Entry 8QV0 (electron microscopy, 6.60 A resolution (low resolution: residue-level contacts below are approximate; hydrogen-bond / salt-bridge calls are withheld)); this record covers chains E and N of the 26 polymer chains in the assembly.

Chain E (and N):
Protein: Tubulin alpha-1 chain
Source organism: Saccharomyces cerevisiae
Notes: chain N of this document is another copy of the same molecule, construct and numbering; everything in this record applies to it too
Reference sequence: P09733 (TBA1_YEAST); numbering as in UniProt (aligned over 1-447)
Amino-acid sequence (447 residues; each row starts with the number of its first residue):
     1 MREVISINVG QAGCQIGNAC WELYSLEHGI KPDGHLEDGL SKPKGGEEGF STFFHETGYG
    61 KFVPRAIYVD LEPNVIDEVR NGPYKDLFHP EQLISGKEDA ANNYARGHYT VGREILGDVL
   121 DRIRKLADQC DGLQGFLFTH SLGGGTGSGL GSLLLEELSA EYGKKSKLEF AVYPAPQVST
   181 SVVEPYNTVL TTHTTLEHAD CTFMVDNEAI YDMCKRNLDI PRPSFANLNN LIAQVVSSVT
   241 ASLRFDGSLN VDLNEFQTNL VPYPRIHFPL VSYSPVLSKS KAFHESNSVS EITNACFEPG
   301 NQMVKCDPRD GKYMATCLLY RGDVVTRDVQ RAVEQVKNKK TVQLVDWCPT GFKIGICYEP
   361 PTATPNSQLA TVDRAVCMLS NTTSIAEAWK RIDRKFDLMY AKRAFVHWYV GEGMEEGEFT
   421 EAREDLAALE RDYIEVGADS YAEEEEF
Unresolved in the structure: 441-447
Curated features (UniProtKB/Swiss-Prot):
  - active site: Glu255
  - binding site (GTP): Gln11, Glu72, Ser141, Gly145, Thr146, Thr180, Asn207, Asn229
  - binding site (Mg(2+)): Glu72
  - mutagenesis: Asp252 (D252A: Poisonous alpha-tubulins that cause lethality. Microtubules do not depolymerize), Glu255 (E255A: Poisonous alpha-tubulins that cause lethality. Microtubules do not depolymerize)

How chain E and chain N interact:
Pairs across the interface - 7 pairs, chain E then chain N:
  Gly58(E) - Ser286(N)
  Tyr59(E) - Ala282(N)
  Lys61(E) - Phe283(N)
  Val63(E) - His284(N)
  Phe88(E) - His284(N)
  His89(E) - His284(N)
  Gln129(E) - Glu291(N)
Other interface residues (no listed pair), chain E (12 interface residues in all): Thr57, Asp86, Pro90, Lys125, Asp128
Other interface residues (no listed pair), chain N (8 interface residues in all): Lys281, Glu285, Glu298

In short:
The interface between chain E and chain N involves 12 residues on one side and 8 on the other. Curated
annotation (UniProt) lists active-site residue Glu255(E), 8 GTP-binding residues, Mg2+-binding residue
Glu72(E) and 2 mutagenesis sites on chain E.
Both chains are Tubulin alpha-1 chain (Saccharomyces cerevisiae). Entry 8QV0 (Structure of the native
microtubule lattice nucleated from the yeast spindle pole body) was determined by electron microscopy (same
publication as 8QV2, 8QV3 and 8QRY).
